PDB entry 3SQO | X-ray diffraction, 2.70 A resolution | chains A and L of the 4 polymer chains in the assembly

# Chain A
Molecule: Proprotein convertase subtilisin/kexin type 9
Source organism: Homo sapiens
Notes: EC 3.4.21.-
Reference sequence: Q8NBP7 (PCSK9_HUMAN); numbering as in UniProt (aligned over 153-692)
Amino-acid sequence (540 residues; each row starts with the number of its first residue):
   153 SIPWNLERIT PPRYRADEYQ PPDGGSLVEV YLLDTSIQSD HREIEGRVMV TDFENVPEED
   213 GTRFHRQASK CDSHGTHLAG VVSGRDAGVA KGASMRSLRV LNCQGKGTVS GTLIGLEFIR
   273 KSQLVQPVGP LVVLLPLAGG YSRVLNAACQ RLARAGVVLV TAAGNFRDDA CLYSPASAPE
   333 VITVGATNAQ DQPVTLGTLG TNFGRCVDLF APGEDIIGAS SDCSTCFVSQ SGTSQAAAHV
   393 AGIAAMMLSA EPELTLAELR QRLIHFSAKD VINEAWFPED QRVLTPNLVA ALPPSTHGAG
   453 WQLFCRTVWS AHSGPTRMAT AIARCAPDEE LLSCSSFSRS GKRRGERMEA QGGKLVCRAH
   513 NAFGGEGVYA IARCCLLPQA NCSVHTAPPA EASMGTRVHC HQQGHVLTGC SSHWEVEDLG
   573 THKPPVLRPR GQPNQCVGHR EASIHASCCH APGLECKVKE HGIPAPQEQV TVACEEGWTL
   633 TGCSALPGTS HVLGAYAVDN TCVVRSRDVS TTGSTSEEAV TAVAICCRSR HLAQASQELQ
Unresolved in the structure: 169-175, 212-218, 451-452, 573-584, 660-669, 682-692
Sequence notes: conflict Ile-474 (Val in Q8NBP7), Glu-670 (Gly in Q8NBP7)
Disulfide bonds: Cys-223/Cys-255, Cys-323/Cys-358, Cys-375/Cys-378, Cys-457/Cys-527, Cys-477/Cys-526, Cys-486/Cys-509, Cys-534/Cys-601, Cys-552/Cys-600, Cys-562/Cys-588, Cys-608/Cys-679, Cys-626/Cys-678, Cys-635/Cys-654

# Chain L
Molecule: J16 Light chain
Source organism: Homo sapiens
Amino-acid sequence (214 residues; numbered 1 to 214; the number before each row is that of its first residue):
     1 DIQMTQSPSS LSASVGDRVT ITCRASQGIS SALAWYQQKP GKAPKLLIYS ASYRYTGVPS
    61 RFSGSGSGTD FTFTISSLQP EDIATYYCQQ RYSLWRTFGQ GTKLEIKRTV AAPSVFIFPP
   121 SDEQLKSGTA SVVCLLNNFY PREAKVQWKV DNALQSGNSQ ESVTEQDSKD STYSLSSTLT
   181 LSKADYEKHK VYACEVTHQG LSSPVTKSFN RGES
Unresolved in the structure: 1
Disulfide bonds: Cys-23/Cys-88, Cys-134/Cys-194

# Chain A / chain L interface
Residue-residue contacts (13):
  Ser-153(A) with Tyr-49(L); Arg-54(L); Thr-56(L), hydrogen bond (backbone-side chain)
  Ile-369(A) with Tyr-53(L)
  Asp-374(A) with Ser-30(L), hydrogen bond; Tyr-92(L)
  Cys-375(A) with Ala-32(L), hydrophobic; Tyr-92(L), hydrophobic
  Thr-377(A) with Arg-91(L), hydrogen bond (side chain-backbone); Arg-96(L)
  Cys-378(A) with Ser-30(L)
  Phe-379(A) with Ser-31(L), hydrogen bond (backbone-side chain)
  Ser-381(A) with Tyr-53(L)
Interface residues without a listed pair, chain A (9 interface residues in all): Arg-194
Interface residues without a listed pair, chain L (11 interface residues in all): Ser-50

# In short
9 residues of chain A face 11 of chain L across their interface; the contacts include 4 hydrogen bonds. Polar
contacts include Ser-153(A)/Thr-56(L), Asp-374(A)/Ser-30(L) and Thr-377(A)/Arg-91(L).
Chain A is Proprotein convertase subtilisin/kexin type 9 and chain L is J16 Light chain, both from Homo
sapiens; the structure, PCSK9 J16 Fab complex, was determined by X-ray diffraction.
